PDB entry 1QIT | X-ray diffraction, 1.90 A resolution | chain A

== Chain A ==
Protein: Aspartate aminotransferase
Source organism: Escherichia coli
Notes: EC 2.6.1.1; fragment: complete subunit
UniProt: P00509 (AAT_ECOLI); the construct has insertions or renumbered stretches relative to UniProt, so the offset changes along the chain: 5-64 = UniProt 1-60; 66-126 = UniProt 61-121; 133-152 = UniProt 123-142; 154-231 = UniProt 143-220; 2 more segments
Sequence (396 residues; each row starts with the number of its first residue; note: 9 numbers in that range are skipped by the numbering (no residue carries them; nothing is unmodelled there)):
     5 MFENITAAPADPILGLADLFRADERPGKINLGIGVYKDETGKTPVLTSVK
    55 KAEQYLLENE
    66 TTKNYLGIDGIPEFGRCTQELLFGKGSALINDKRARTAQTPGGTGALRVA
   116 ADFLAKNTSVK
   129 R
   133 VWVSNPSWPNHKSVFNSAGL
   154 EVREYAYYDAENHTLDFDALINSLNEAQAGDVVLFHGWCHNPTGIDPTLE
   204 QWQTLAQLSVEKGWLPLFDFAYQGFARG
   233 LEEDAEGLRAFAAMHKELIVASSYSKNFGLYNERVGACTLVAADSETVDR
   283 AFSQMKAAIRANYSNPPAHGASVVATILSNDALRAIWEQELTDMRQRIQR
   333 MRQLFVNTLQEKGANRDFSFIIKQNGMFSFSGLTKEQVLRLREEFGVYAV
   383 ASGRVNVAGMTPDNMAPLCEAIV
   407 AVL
Differences from the reference sequence: engineered mutation Trp-191 (Cys in P00509)
Covalent attachments: pyridoxal phosphate (PLP) linked to Lys-258
Ligand contacts:
  - maleic acid (MAE): Ile-17, Leu-18, Ile-37, Gly-38, Tyr-70, Trp-140, Asn-194, Arg-292, Ser-296, Phe-360, Arg-386
  - pyridoxal phosphate (PLP): Tyr-70, Gly-107, Gly-108, Thr-109, Trp-140, His-143, His-189, Asn-194, Asp-222, Ala-224, Tyr-225, Ser-255, Ser-257, Arg-266, Ser-296
Curated features (UniProtKB/Swiss-Prot):
  - binding site (L-aspartate): Gly-38, Trp-140, Asn-194, Arg-386
  - modified residue: Lys-258 (N6-(pyridoxal phosphate)lysine)

== Summary ==
Chain A binds maleic acid. Pyridoxal phosphate is covalently linked to Lys-258. Curated annotation (UniProt)
lists 4 L-aspartate-binding residues.
Chain A is Aspartate aminotransferase (Escherichia coli); the structure, Aspartate aminotransferase from
escherichia coli, C191W mutation, with bound maleate, was determined by X-ray diffraction, deposited together
with 1B4X, 5EAA, 1QIR and 1QIS.
